Entry 4Y9F (X-ray diffraction, 1.50 A resolution); this record covers chains A and B.

== Chain A (and B) ==
Name: Transthyretin
From: Homo sapiens
Notes: chain B of this document is another copy of the same molecule, construct and numbering; everything in this record applies to it too
Reference sequence: P02766 (TTHY_HUMAN); residues -19 to 127 here correspond to UniProt positions 1-147 (UniProt number = residue number + 20)
Sequence (159 residues; row label = number of the first residue in the row; numbers below 1 keep their minus sign (Met-31 is residue -31)):
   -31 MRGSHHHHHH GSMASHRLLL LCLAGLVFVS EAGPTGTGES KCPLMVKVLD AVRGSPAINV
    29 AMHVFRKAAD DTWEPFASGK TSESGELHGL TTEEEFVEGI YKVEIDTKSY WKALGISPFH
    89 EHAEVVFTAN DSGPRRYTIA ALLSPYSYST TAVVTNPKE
Not modelled in the structure: -31 to 9, 125-127 (chain B: -31 to 9, 101-103, 125-127)
Differences from the reference sequence: expression tag (-31 to -20); engineered mutation Met30 (Val50 in P02766)
Small-molecule neighbours: Gamma-mangostin (MKT; 1,3,6,7-tetrahydroxy-2,8-bis(3-methylbut-2-en-1-yl)-9H-xanthen-9-one): Lys15, Leu17, Pro24, Ser52, Thr106, Ala108, Ala109, Leu110, Ser117, Thr118, Thr119, Val121
UniProt features mapped onto this chain:
  - binding site (L-thyroxine): Lys15, Glu54, Ser117
  - modified residue: Cys10 (Sulfocysteine), Glu42 (4-carboxyglutamate), Ser52 (Phosphoserine)
  - glycosylation: Asn98 (N-linked (GlcNAc...) asparagine)
What the authors report for this chain:
  - binding site for bromide ion: Ser117, Thr119

== How chain A and chain B interact ==
Contacting residue pairs (39; chain A residue first):
  Ile68(A) - Glu89(B)
  Phe87(A) - Phe95(B)  hydrophobic
  Phe87(A) - Thr96(B)
  Phe87(A) - Tyr105(B)  hydrophobic
  Phe87(A) - Ile107(B)  hydrophobic
  Phe87(A) - Ala120(B)  hydrophobic
  His88(A) - Val93(B)
  His88(A) - Val94(B)
  His88(A) - Thr118(B)
  Glu89(A) - Val94(B)  hydrogen bond (backbone-backbone)
  Glu89(A) - Thr96(B)  hydrogen bond
  His90(A) - Val94(B)
  Glu92(A) - Glu92(B)
  Glu92(A) - Val94(B)
  Glu92(A) - Tyr116(B)  hydrogen bond (backbone-side chain)
  Val93(A) - His88(B)
  Val94(A) - His88(B)
  Val94(A) - Glu89(B)  hydrogen bond (backbone-backbone)
  Val94(A) - His90(B)
  Phe95(A) - Phe87(B)  hydrophobic
  Thr96(A) - Glu89(B)  hydrogen bond
  Tyr105(A) - Phe87(B)  hydrophobic
  Ile107(A) - Phe87(B)  hydrophobic
  Tyr114(A) - Thr119(B)  hydrogen bond (backbone-side chain)
  Tyr114(A) - Ala120(B)  hydrogen bond (backbone-backbone)
  Ser115(A) - Thr118(B)  hydrogen bond (side chain-backbone)
  Ser115(A) - Thr119(B)  hydrogen bond
  Tyr116(A) - Glu92(B)  hydrogen bond (side chain-backbone)
  Tyr116(A) - Ser117(B)
  Tyr116(A) - Thr118(B)  hydrogen bond (backbone-backbone)
  Ser117(A) - Tyr116(B)
  Ser117(A) - Ser117(B)
  Thr118(A) - Ser115(B)  hydrogen bond (backbone-side chain)
  Thr118(A) - Tyr116(B)  hydrogen bond (backbone-backbone)
  Thr119(A) - Tyr114(B)  hydrogen bond (side chain-backbone)
  Thr119(A) - Ser115(B)  hydrogen bond
  Ala120(A) - Phe87(B)  hydrophobic
  Ala120(A) - Tyr114(B)  hydrogen bond (backbone-backbone)
  Val122(A) - Phe87(B)  hydrophobic
Also at the interface, not in a pair above, chain A (21 interface residues in all): Lys76
Also at the interface, not in a pair above, chain B (21 interface residues in all): Ile68, Lys76, Val122

== Summary ==
The chain A/chain B interface involves 21 residues from each chain; the contacts include 16 hydrogen bonds.
Among the polar pairs are Glu89(A)-Thr96(B), Glu92(A)-Tyr116(B) and Tyr114(A)-Thr119(B). Bound to chain A:
Gamma-mangostin. UniProt lists 3 L-thyroxine-binding residues on chain A. From the paper: a binding site for
bromide ion at Ser117(A) and Thr119(A).
Both chains are Transthyretin (Homo sapiens). Entry 4Y9F (Crystal structure of V30M mutated transthyretin with
bromide in complex with gamma-mangostin) was determined by X-ray diffraction, deposited together with 4Y9B,
4Y9C, 4Y9E and 4Y9G.
